6O6C - chains B and M of the 13 polymer chains in the assembly; structure by electron microscopy, 3.10 A resolution.

Chain B:
Protein: DNA-directed RNA polymerase II subunit RPB2
Organism: Saccharomyces cerevisiae
Notes: EC 2.7.7.6
UniProt: P08518 (RPB2_YEAST); residue numbers follow UniProt; this construct covers 1-1224
Chain sequence (1224 residues; row label = number of the first residue in the row):
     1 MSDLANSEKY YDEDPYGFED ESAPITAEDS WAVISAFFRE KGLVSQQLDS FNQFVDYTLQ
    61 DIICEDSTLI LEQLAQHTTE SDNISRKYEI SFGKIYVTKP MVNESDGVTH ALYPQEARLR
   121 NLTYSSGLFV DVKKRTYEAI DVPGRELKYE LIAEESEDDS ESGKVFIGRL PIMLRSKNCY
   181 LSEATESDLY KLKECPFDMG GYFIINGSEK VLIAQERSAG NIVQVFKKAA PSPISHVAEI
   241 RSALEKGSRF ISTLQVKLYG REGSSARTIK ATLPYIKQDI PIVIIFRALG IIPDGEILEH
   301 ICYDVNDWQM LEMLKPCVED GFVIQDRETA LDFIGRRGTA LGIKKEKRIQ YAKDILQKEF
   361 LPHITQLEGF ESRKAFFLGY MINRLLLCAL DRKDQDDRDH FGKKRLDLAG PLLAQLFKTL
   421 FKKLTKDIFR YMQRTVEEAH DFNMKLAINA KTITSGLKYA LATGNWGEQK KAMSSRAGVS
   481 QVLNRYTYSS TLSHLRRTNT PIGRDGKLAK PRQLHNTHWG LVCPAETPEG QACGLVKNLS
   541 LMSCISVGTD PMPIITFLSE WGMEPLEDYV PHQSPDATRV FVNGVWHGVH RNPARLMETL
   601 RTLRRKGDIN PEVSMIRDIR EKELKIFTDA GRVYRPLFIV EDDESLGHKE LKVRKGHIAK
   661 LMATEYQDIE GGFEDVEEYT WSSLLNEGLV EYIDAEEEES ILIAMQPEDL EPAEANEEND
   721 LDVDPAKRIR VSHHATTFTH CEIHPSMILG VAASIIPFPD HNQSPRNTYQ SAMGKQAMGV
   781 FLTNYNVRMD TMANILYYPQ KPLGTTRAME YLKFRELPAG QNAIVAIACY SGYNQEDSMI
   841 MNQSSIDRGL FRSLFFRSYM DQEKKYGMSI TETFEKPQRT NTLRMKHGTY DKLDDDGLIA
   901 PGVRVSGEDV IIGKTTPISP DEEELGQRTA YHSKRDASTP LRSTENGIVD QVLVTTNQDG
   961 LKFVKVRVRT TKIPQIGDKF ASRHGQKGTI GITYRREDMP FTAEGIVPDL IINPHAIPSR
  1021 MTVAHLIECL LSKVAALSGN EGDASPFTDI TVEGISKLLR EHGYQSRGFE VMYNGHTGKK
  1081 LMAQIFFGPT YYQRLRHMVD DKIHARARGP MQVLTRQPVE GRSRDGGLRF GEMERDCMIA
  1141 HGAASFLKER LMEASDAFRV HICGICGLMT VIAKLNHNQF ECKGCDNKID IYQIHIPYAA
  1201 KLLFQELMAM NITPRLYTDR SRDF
Disordered / not traced: 1-17, 502-511, 669-677, 711-733
Bound ions: Zn2+: Cys1163, Cys1182, Cys1185

Chain M:
Molecule: 27-nt DNA strand
Sequence (27 nucleotides; numbered 2 to 28; the number before each row is that of its first residue):
     2 GCTCTGCTCC TTCTCCXTCC TCTCGAT
Modified / non-standard residues: TTD (cis-syn cyclobutane thymine dimer) at position 18

How chain B and chain M interact:
Pairs across the interface (10; chain B residue first):
  Thr463(B) - DA27(M)  phosphate contact
  Met792(B) - DC25(M)  sugar contact
  Arg942(B) - DC25(M)  salt bridge to the phosphate
  Gly1121(B) - DC23(M)  phosphate contact
  Arg1122(B) - DC23(M)  hydrogen bond to the phosphate
  Ser1123(B) - DT24(M)  phosphate contact
  Leu1128(B) - DT22(M)  phosphate contact
  Arg1129(B) - DC21(M)  salt bridge to the phosphate
  Arg1129(B) - DT22(M)  hydrogen bond to the phosphate
  Met1133(B) - DC20(M)  sugar contact
Interface residues without a listed pair, chain B (13 interface residues in all): Tyr459, Val482, Arg485, Gly1131
Interface residues without a listed pair, chain M (10 interface residues in all): DT19, DG26, DT28

Overview:
The interface between chain B and chain M involves 13 residues on one side and 10 on the other; the contacts
include 2 hydrogen bonds and 2 salt bridges. Polar contacts include Arg1122(B)-DC23(M), Arg1129(B)-DT22(M) and
Arg942(B)-DC25(M). Cys1163(B), Cys1182(B) and Cys1185(B) form the Zn2+ site.
Chain B is DNA-directed RNA polymerase II subunit RPB2 (Saccharomyces cerevisiae) and chain M is a 27-nt DNA
strand; the structure, RNA polymerase II elongation complex arrested at a CPD lesion, was determined by
electron microscopy.
